PDB entry 1TPC | X-ray diffraction, 1.90 A resolution | chains 1 and 2

Chain 1 (and 2):
Protein: Triosephosphate isomerase
Source organism: Gallus gallus
Notes: EC 5.3.1.1; chain 2 of this document is another copy of the same molecule, construct and numbering; everything in this record applies to it too
UniProtKB: P00940 (TPIS_CHICK); residues 2-248 here correspond to UniProt positions 1-247 (UniProt number = residue number - 1)
Chain sequence (247 residues; row label = number of the first residue in the row):
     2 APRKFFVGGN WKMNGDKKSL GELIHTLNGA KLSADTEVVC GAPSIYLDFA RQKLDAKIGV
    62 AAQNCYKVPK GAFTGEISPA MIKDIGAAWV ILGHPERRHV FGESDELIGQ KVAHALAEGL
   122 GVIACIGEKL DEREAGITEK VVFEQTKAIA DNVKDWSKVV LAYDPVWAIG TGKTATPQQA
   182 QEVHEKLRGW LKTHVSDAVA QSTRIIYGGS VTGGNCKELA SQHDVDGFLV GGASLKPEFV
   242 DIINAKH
Not modelled in the structure: 2-3
Construct notes: conflict Pro96 (Ser95 in P00940), Asp165 (Glu164 in P00940), Thr194 (Ser193 in P00940)
Residues lining bound ligands: phosphoglycolohydroxamic acid (PGH): Asn11, Lys13, His95, Asp165, Ala169, Ile170, Gly171, Gly209, Gly210, Ser211, Val212, Leu230, Val231, Gly232, Gly233

Interface between chain 1 and chain 2:
Pairs across the interface (83):
  Asn11(1) with Thr75(2), hydrogen bond
  Lys13(1) with Gly72(2); Ala73(2); Thr75(2)
  Met14(1) with Val69(2); Pro70(2); Lys71(2); Gly72(2), hydrogen bond (backbone-backbone); Phe74(2); Glu77(2); Ile78(2); Ser79(2); Met82(2)
  Asn15(1) with Lys71(2); Gly72(2), hydrogen bond (side chain-backbone); Met82(2)
  Gly16(1) with Met82(2)
  Asp17(1) with Asp85(2)
  Lys18(1) with Asp49(2), salt bridge; Asp85(2), hydrogen bond (backbone-side chain)
  Pro44(1) with Met82(2), hydrophobic
  Ser45(1) with Ser45(2), hydrogen bond; Ile46(2); Ile78(2)
  Ile46(1) with Ser45(2); Leu48(2), hydrophobic; Ile78(2), hydrophobic; Met82(2); Ile83(2), hydrophobic; Ile86(2), hydrophobic
  Tyr47(1) with Met82(2); Asp85(2), hydrogen bond
  Leu48(1) with Ile46(2), hydrophobic
  Asp49(1) with Lys18(2), salt bridge
  Gln64(1) with Thr75(2); Gly76(2), hydrogen bond (side chain-backbone)
  Tyr67(1) with Phe102(2), hydrophobic
  Val69(1) with Met14(2)
  Pro70(1) with Met14(2)
  Lys71(1) with Met14(2); Asn15(2)
  Gly72(1) with Lys13(2); Met14(2), hydrogen bond (backbone-backbone); Asn15(2)
  Ala73(1) with Lys13(2); Glu97(2)
  Phe74(1) with Met14(2); Glu97(2)
  Thr75(1) with Asn11(2), hydrogen bond; Lys13(2); Gln64(2); His95(2); Glu97(2), hydrogen bond; Arg98(2), hydrogen bond (backbone-side chain)
  Gly76(1) with Gln64(2), hydrogen bond (backbone-side chain); Arg98(2)
  Glu77(1) with Met14(2); Arg98(2), salt bridge; Phe102(2)
  Ile78(1) with Met14(2); Ser45(2); Ile46(2), hydrophobic
  Ser79(1) with Met14(2)
  Met82(1) with Met14(2); Asn15(2); Gly16(2); Ile46(2); Tyr47(2)
  Ile83(1) with Ile46(2)
  Asp85(1) with Asp17(2); Lys18(2), hydrogen bond (side chain-backbone); Tyr47(2), hydrogen bond
  Ile86(1) with Ile46(2), hydrophobic
  His95(1) with Thr75(2)
  Glu97(1) with Ala73(2); Phe74(2); Thr75(2), hydrogen bond
  Arg98(1) with Thr75(2), hydrogen bond (side chain-backbone); Gly76(2); Glu77(2), salt bridge
  Val101(1) with Tyr67(2)
  Phe102(1) with Tyr67(2), hydrophobic; Glu77(2)
Interface residues without a listed pair, chain 1 (37 interface residues in all): Gln53, Asn65
Interface residues without a listed pair, chain 2 (36 interface residues in all): Pro44, Asn65, Val101

In short:
37 residues of chain 1 face 36 of chain 2 across their interface, with 16 hydrogen bonds and 4 salt bridges.
Among the polar pairs are Lys18(1)-Asp49(2), Glu77(1)-Arg98(2) and Asn11(1)-Thr75(2). Bound to chain 1:
phosphoglycolohydroxamic acid.
Chain 1 and chain 2 are both Triosephosphate isomerase (Gallus gallus); the structure, Offset of a catalytic
lesion by a bound water soluble, was determined by X-ray diffraction (same publication as 1TPB).
